Entry 4CQ5 (X-ray diffraction, 1.90 A resolution); this record covers chains B and C of the 4 polymer chains in the assembly.

== Chain B (and C) ==
Name: Phenylalanine aminomutase
From: Taxus wallichiana VAR. chinensis
Notes: chain C of this document is another copy of the same molecule, construct and numbering; everything in this record applies to it too
UniProtKB: Q68G84 (Q68G84_TAXWC); aligned to UniProt positions 1-687 over residues 1-687
Amino-acid sequence (705 residues; numbered -19 to 687; 2 numbers in that range are skipped by the numbering (no residue carries them; nothing is unmodelled there); the number before each row is that of its first residue; numbers below 1 keep their minus sign (Met-19 is residue -19)):
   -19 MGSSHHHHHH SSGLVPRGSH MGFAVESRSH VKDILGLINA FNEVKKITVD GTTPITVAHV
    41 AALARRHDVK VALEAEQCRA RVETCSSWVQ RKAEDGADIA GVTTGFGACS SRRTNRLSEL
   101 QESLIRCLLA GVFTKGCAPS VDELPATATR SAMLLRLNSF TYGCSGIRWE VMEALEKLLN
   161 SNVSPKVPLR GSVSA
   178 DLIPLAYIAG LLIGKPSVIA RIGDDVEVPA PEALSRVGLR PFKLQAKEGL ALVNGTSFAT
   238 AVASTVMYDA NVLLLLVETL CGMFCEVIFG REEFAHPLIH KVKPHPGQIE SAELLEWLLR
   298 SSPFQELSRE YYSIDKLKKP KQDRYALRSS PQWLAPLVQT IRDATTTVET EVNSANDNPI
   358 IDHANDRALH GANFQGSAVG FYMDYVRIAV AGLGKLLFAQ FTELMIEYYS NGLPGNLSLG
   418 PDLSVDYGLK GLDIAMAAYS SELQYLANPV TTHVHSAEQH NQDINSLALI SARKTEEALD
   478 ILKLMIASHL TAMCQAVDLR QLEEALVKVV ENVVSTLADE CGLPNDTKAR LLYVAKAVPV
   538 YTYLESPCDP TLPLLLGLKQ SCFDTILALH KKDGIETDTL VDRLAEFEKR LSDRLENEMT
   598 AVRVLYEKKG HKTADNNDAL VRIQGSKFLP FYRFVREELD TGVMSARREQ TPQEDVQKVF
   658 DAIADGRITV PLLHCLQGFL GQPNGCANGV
Disordered / not traced: -19 to 7, 56-57, 115-123, 568-573, 605-617, 678-687 (chain C: -19 to 8, 56-57, 115-121, 568-573, 606-617, 679-687)
Covalently attached groups: covalent link Ala175-Asp178
Modified positions: Ala175 ({2-[(1S)-1-aminoethyl]-4-methylidene-5-oxo-4,5-dihydro-1H-imidazol-1-yl}acetic acid; MDO)
Differences from the reference sequence: expression tag (-19 to 0); chromophore (175, 175, 175); engineered mutation Ala80 (Tyr in Q68G84)
Small-molecule neighbours:
  - phenylethylenecarboxylic acid (TCA), molecule 1: Phe86, Gly87, Leu104, Ala175, Leu179, Leu227, Asn231, Asn355, Pro356, Phe371, Glu455, Asn458, Gln459
  - phenylethylenecarboxylic acid (TCA), molecule 2: Gln319, Tyr322, Arg325
Swiss-Prot annotation at these positions:
  - binding site ((E)-cinnamate): Asn231, Gln319, Arg325, Asn355, Lys427, Glu455, Asn458
  - cross-link: Ala175 (5-imidazolinone (Ala-Gly))

== How chain B and chain C interact ==
Pairs across the interface (30; chain B residue first):
  Lys315(B) - Thr548(C)  hydrogen bond
  Tyr405(B) - Tyr405(C)  hydrophobic
  Thr449(B) - His450(C)
  His450(B) - Thr449(C)
  His450(B) - His450(C)
  His457(B) - His457(C)  hydrogen bond
  Thr548(B) - Lys315(C)  hydrogen bond
  Leu553(B) - Gln557(C)  hydrogen bond (backbone-side chain)
  Lys556(B) - Phe560(C)
  Lys556(B) - Asp561(C)  salt bridge
  Cys559(B) - Phe560(C)  hydrophobic
  Phe560(B) - Lys556(C)
  Phe560(B) - Cys559(C)  hydrophobic
  Phe560(B) - Glu585(C)
  Asp561(B) - Lys556(C)  salt bridge
  Ile563(B) - Val578(C)  hydrophobic
  Leu564(B) - Ala582(C)  hydrophobic
  Leu564(B) - Glu585(C)
  His567(B) - Asp575(C)  salt bridge
  His567(B) - Val578(C)
  His567(B) - Asp579(C)  salt bridge
  Thr574(B) - Asp575(C)  hydrogen bond
  Asp575(B) - His567(C)  salt bridge
  Asp575(B) - Thr574(C)  hydrogen bond
  Val578(B) - Ile563(C)  hydrophobic
  Val578(B) - His567(C)
  Asp579(B) - His567(C)  salt bridge
  Ala582(B) - Leu564(C)  hydrophobic
  Glu585(B) - Phe560(C)
  Glu585(B) - Leu564(C)
Interface residues without a listed pair, chain B (26 interface residues in all): Ile403, Tyr406, Asn445, Leu549, Gln557, Leu581
Interface residues without a listed pair, chain C (26 interface residues in all): Ile403, Tyr406, Asn445, Ser453, Leu553, Leu581

== Summary ==
The chain B/chain C interface involves 26 residues from each chain, with 6 hydrogen bonds and 6 salt bridges.
Among the polar pairs are Lys556(B)-Asp561(C), His567(B)-Asp575(C) and His567(B)-Asp579(C). Bound to chain B:
phenylethylenecarboxylic acid. From UniProt: 7 (E)-cinnamate-binding residues on chain B.
Both chains are Phenylalanine aminomutase (Taxus wallichiana VAR. chinensis). Entry 4CQ5 (Structural
Investigations into the Stereochemistry and Activity of a Phenylalanine-2,3-Aminomutase from Taxus chinensis)
was determined by X-ray diffraction, deposited together with 4C5R, 4C5S, 4C5U and 4C6G.
